8A1T - chains B and C of the 6 polymer chains in the assembly; structure by electron microscopy, 3.37 A resolution.

Chain B:
Protein: Na(+)-translocating NADH-quinone reductase subunit B
From: Vibrio cholerae
Notes: EC 7.2.1.1
Reference sequence: A0A085SSI3 (A0A085SSI3_VIBCL); residues 1-415 here = UniProt positions 1-415
Sequence (415 residues; numbered 1 to 415; the number before each row is that of its first residue):
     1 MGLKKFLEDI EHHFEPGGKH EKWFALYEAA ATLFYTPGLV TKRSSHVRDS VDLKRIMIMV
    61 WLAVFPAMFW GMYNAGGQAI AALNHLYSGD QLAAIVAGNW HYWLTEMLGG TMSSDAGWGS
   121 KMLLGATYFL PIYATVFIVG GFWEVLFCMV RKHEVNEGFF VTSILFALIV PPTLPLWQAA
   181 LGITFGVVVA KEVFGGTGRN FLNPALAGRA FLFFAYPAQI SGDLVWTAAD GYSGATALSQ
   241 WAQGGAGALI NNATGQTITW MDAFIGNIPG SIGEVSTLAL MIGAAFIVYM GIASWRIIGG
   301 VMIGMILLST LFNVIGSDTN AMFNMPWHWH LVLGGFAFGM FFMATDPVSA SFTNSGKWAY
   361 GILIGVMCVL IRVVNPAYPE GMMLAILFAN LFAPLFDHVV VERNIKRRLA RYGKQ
Disordered / not traced: 1-22, 415
Glycans and other covalent adducts: flavin mononucleotide (FMN) linked to Thr-236
Ion coordination: Na+: Ala-263, Val-275, Val-332; K+: Ile-371, Arg-372, Asn-375, Tyr-378
Residues lining bound ligands:
  - 1,2-Distearoyl-sn-glycerophosphoethanolamine (3PE), molecule 1: Trp-143, Phe-147, Val-150, Arg-151, Leu-181, Thr-184, Phe-185, Val-188, Val-189, Phe-211
  - 1,2-Distearoyl-sn-glycerophosphoethanolamine (3PE), molecule 2: Trp-260, Met-261, Phe-264, Met-281, Met-302, Trp-327, His-328, Trp-329, Leu-331
  - 1,2-Distearoyl-sn-glycerophosphoethanolamine (3PE), molecule 3: Trp-295, Arg-296, Ile-303, Leu-307, Ser-355, Trp-358, Ala-359, Ile-362, Leu-363, Val-366, Phe-396
  - FMN (flavin mononucleotide), molecule 1: Ile-169, Leu-206, Arg-209, Phe-213, Gly-222, Trp-226, Leu-238, Ser-239, Gly-270, Ser-271, Glu-274, Gly-334, Gly-335, Phe-338, Gly-339, Met-343, Pro-379, Glu-380, Gly-381, Met-382, Met-383, Leu-384
  - FMN, molecule 2: Phe-213, Phe-214, Pro-217, Ser-221, Gly-222, Asp-223, Gln-243, Ala-377, Tyr-378, Pro-379
  - riboflavin (RBF): Ile-56, Met-57, Val-60, Gly-158, Val-161, Thr-162, Leu-165, Lys-191, Gly-196, Thr-197, Gly-198, Arg-199, Asn-200, Leu-202, Asn-203, Pro-204, Ala-205, Ile-292, Ala-293, Phe-342, Met-343, Thr-345, Asp-346, Pro-347, Val-348
Reported in the primary citation:
  - mutagenesis - F338A, F342A, D346A: decreased catalytic activity
  - mutagenesis - D346A: decreased growth
  - specificity-determining residues: Leu-33 (by similarity / conservation)

Chain C:
Protein: Na(+)-translocating NADH-quinone reductase subunit C
From: Vibrio cholerae
Notes: EC 7.2.1.1
Reference sequence: A0A085R7S2 (A0A085R7S2_VIBCL); numbering as in UniProt (aligned over 1-257)
Sequence (257 residues; each row starts with the number of its first residue):
     1 MASNNDSIKK TLFVVIALSL VCSIIVSAAA VGLRDKQKEN AALDKQSKIL QVAGIEAKGS
    61 KQIVELFNKS IEPRLVDFNT GDFVEGDAAN YDQRKAAKEA SESIKLTAEQ DKAKIQRRAN
   121 VGVVYLVKDG DKTSKVILPV HGNGLWSMMY AFVAVETDGN TVSGLTYYEQ GETPGLGGEV
   181 ENPAWRAQWV GKKLFDENHK PAIKIVKGGA PQGSEHGVDG LSGATLTSNG VQNTFDFWLG
   241 DMGFGPFLTK VRDGGLN
Disordered / not traced: 1-6, 255-257
Glycans and other covalent adducts: flavin mononucleotide (FMN) linked to Thr-225
Residues lining bound ligands: FMN (flavin mononucleotide): Leu-145, Trp-146, Glu-172, Thr-173, Leu-176, Gly-177, Lys-207, Gly-223, Ala-224, Leu-226, Thr-227

How chain B and chain C interact:
Residue-residue contacts (6):
  Pro-217(B) with Leu-176(C), hydrophobic
  Asp-223(B) with Lys-207(C), salt bridge
  Ser-233(B) with Lys-207(C)
  Ala-377(B) with Leu-145(C), hydrophobic; Trp-146(C), hydrophobic
  Tyr-378(B) with Trp-146(C)
Other interface residues (no listed pair), chain B (8 interface residues in all): Ala-218, Ser-221, Pro-376
Other interface residues (no listed pair), chain C (5 interface residues in all): Leu-226

In short:
8 residues of chain B and 5 residues of chain C are in contact, with 1 salt bridge. The salt-bridged pair is
Asp-223(B)/Lys-207(C). Chain B binds riboflavin, 3 copies of 1,2-Distearoyl-sn-glycerophosphoethanolamine and
flavin mononucleotide. The paper reports that F338A, F342A and D346A of chain B reduce catalytic activity; the
specificity determinant Leu-33(B).
Here chain B is Na(+)-translocating NADH-quinone reductase subunit B and chain C is Na(+)-translocating
NADH-quinone reductase subunit C, both from Vibrio cholerae. Entry 8A1T (Sodium pumping NADH-quinone
oxidoreductase) was determined by electron microscopy together with 8A1U, 8A1V, 8A1W, 8A1X, 8A1Y, 8ACW and
8ACY from the same study.
